9J1K - chains L and O of the 45 polymer chains in the assembly; structure by electron microscopy, 2.88 A resolution.

== Chain L ==
Molecule: FtbL
Organism: Listeria monocytogenes
UniProt: A0A239T448 (A0A239T448_LISMN); residues 1-378 here = UniProt positions 1-378
Chain sequence (378 residues; each row starts with the number of its first residue):
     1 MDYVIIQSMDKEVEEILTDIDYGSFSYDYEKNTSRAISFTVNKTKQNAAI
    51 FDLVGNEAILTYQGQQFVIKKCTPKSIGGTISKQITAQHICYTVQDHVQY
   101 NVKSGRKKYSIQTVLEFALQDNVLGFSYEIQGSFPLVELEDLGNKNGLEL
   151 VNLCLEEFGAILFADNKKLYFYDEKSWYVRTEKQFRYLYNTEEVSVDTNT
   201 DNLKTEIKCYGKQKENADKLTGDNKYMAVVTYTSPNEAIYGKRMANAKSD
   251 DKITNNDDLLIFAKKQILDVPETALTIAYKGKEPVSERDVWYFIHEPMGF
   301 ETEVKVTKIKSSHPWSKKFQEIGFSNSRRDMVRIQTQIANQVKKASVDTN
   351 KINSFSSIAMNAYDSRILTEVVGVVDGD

== Chain O ==
Molecule: FtbJ
Organism: Listeria monocytogenes
UniProt: A0A239T408 (A0A239T408_LISMN); numbering as in UniProt (aligned over 1-622)
Chain sequence (622 residues; numbered 1 to 622; the number before each row is that of its first residue):
     1 MAESKSITFELNESVLTAQVGRLDEMAMVVERRFSELKMTIEDVGNADPG
    51 SKISESLGGLQSGLGTISSAFGQLGSSSEAITSGFGTAVGSVGGITDAFK
   101 NLGSSVQNGTLFSSLATGIGGMSTMLGGVSGGVQGITNLASGFMELKNHL
   151 GGLMSSIGGVGGIMGKLTSPMGLVIIGIVALVAAFTYLMTTNESFRNTVM
   201 SVVTQVAQLFGQLVASLMPIIMQIVTAVMQIGAALMPMVMQFISFFAQLL
   251 AQLMPFINMLISMLMPVIMQIVQVVMSLVSALLPSIMTVIQGIMSVIQFL
   301 IPIIMQIATVVVQIVVTIISYISKIMPIVMTIIGVIVSIITTIISYVVII
   351 ATTIASVIGKIISFIASVITAVIGIVQPIIAFITNIFTTIVTIIGAAFQM
   401 VFTVASKIWNSIMSTISGIIDGIKAVITGISTTVSSVFNGVKRIITGVFD
   451 GIKSAWGGLTDFVGNIFDGVSSAIQTVVDNVKGFVNVVIRGINGAIGLIN
   501 KIPGVEIGKIPQLISGTTNFQGGFARMNEGGRGEMVVLPSGSQVIPHDAT
   551 MKYARESARGNKSMLYTSQGADLARVENLLERLLQKNPVIKMDDKVVAEV
   601 VSRNQANSFDQYNYTMGGAAYS
Disordered / not traced: 1-572

== Interface between chain L and chain O ==
Residue-residue contacts (27):
  T33(L) with Y612(O); T615(O)
  A36(L) with Q611(O)
  K70(L) with Y614(O)
  T86(L) with Q611(O)
  Q88(L) with Q611(O); Y614(O); T615(O)
  Y92(L) with Y614(O), hydrophobic; T615(O)
  Q95(L) with Y614(O); G617(O), hydrogen bond (side chain-backbone)
  L148(L) with Y614(O); T615(O); G617(O)
  N152(L) with T615(O); M616(O)
  V332(L) with Q605(O); Y612(O), hydrophobic
  R333(L) with Y612(O)
  Q335(L) with F609(O)
  T336(L) with F609(O); Y612(O)
  A339(L) with Y621(O)
  N340(L) with A619(O)
  K343(L) with G618(O); A620(O)
Other interface residues (no listed pair), chain L (20 interface residues in all): E30, S34, K71, T93
Other interface residues (no listed pair), chain O (14 interface residues in all): N607, S608

== Summary ==
Chain L and chain O form an interface of 20 and 14 residues respectively; the contacts include 1 hydrogen
bond. The hydrogen-bonded pair is Q95(L)-G617(O).
Here chain L is FtbL and chain O is FtbJ, both from Listeria monocytogenes. Entry 9J1K (Tip region of monocin)
was determined by electron microscopy (same publication as 9J1J and 9J1L).
